PDB entry 7VLE | X-ray diffraction, 2.30 A resolution | chains C and E of the 8 polymer chains in the assembly

== Chain C ==
Protein: Extracellular B2 globin
Source organism: Lamellibrachia satsuma
UniProt: S0BCU7 (S0BCU7_LAMSA); residues 1-150 here correspond to UniProt positions 17-166 (UniProt number = residue number + 16)
Amino-acid sequence (150 residues; numbered 1 to 150; the number before each row is that of its first residue):
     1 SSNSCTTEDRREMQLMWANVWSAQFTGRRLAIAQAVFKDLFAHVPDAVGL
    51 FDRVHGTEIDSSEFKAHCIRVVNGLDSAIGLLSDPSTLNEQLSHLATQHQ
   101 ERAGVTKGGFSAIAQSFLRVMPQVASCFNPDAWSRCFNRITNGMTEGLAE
Disordered / not traced: 1
Cystine bridges: Cys5-Cys136
Bound ions: heme Fe: His99 (together with oxygen molecule)
Small-molecule neighbours:
  - heme (HEM): Leu50, Phe51, Arg53, Val54, His67, Arg70, Val71, Gly74, Leu75, Leu95, Gln98, His99, Arg102, Val105, Gly109, Phe110, Ile113, Phe137, Thr141, Met144
  - heme / oxygen molecule: Phe37, Leu50, Phe51, Arg53, Val54, His67, Arg70, Val71, Gly74, Leu75, Leu95, Gln98, His99, Arg102, Val105, Gly109, Phe110, Ile113, Phe137, Thr141, Met144
  - oxygen molecule (OXY): Phe37, Phe51, His67, Val71, His99

== Chain E ==
Protein: Extracellular A1 globin
Source organism: Lamellibrachia satsuma
UniProt: S0BBU7 (S0BBU7_LAMSA); residues 1-146 here correspond to UniProt positions 20-165 (UniProt number = residue number + 19)
Amino-acid sequence (146 residues; row label = number of the first residue in the row):
     1 DCNILQRLKVKMQWAKAYGFGTERAKFGNSLWTSIFNYAPDARDLFKSVK
    51 SEDMRSPQFKAHIARVIGGLDRVISMFDNEDALNADLEHLKSQHDPRGLD
   101 ALNFVVFGKALFATVGGQFGVCFDLPAWESCYKVIAMGITGNDMFS
Cystine bridges: Cys2-Cys131
Bound ions: heme Fe: His94 (together with oxygen molecule)
Small-molecule neighbours:
  - heme (HEM): Leu45, Phe46, Ser48, Val49, His62, Arg65, Val66, Gly69, Leu70, Arg72, Leu90, Gln93, His94, Arg97, Leu99, Asn103, Phe104, Phe107, Tyr132, Ile135, Ile139
  - heme / oxygen molecule: Trp32, Leu45, Phe46, Ser48, Val49, His62, Arg65, Val66, Gly69, Leu70, Arg72, Leu90, Gln93, His94, Arg97, Leu99, Asn103, Phe104, Phe107, Tyr132, Ile135, Ile139
  - oxygen molecule (OXY): Trp32, Phe46, His62, Val66, His94

== How chain C and chain E interact ==
Pairs across the interface (8; chain C residue first):
  Pro122(C) with Asn37(E)
  Phe128(C) with Thr33(E); Asn37(E), hydrogen bond (backbone-side chain)
  Pro130(C) with Arg43(E)
  Asp131(C) with Arg43(E), salt bridge; Glu52(E); Asp53(E); Met54(E), hydrogen bond (side chain-backbone)

== Summary ==
The interface between chain C and chain E involves 4 residues on one side and 6 on the other, with 2 hydrogen
bonds and 1 salt bridge. Among the polar pairs are Asp131(C)-Arg43(E), Phe128(C)-Asn37(E) and
Asp131(C)-Met54(E).
Chain C is Extracellular B2 globin and chain E is Extracellular A1 globin, both from Lamellibrachia satsuma;
the structure, Oxy-deoxy intermediate of V2 hemoglobin at 55% oxygen saturation, was determined by X-ray
diffraction (same publication as 7VLC, 7VLD and 7VLF).
